PDB entry 9OLO | electron microscopy, 3.56 A resolution | chains A and F of the 14 polymer chains in the assembly

# Chain A (and F)
Protein: Vesicle-fusing ATPase
Source organism: Cricetulus griseus
Notes: EC 3.6.4.6; chain F of this document is another copy of the same molecule, construct and numbering; everything in this record applies to it too
UniProtKB: P18708 (NSF_CRIGR); numbering as in UniProt (aligned over 1-744)
Amino-acid sequence (747 residues; each row starts with the number of its first residue; numbers below 1 keep their minus sign (Gly-2 is residue -2)):
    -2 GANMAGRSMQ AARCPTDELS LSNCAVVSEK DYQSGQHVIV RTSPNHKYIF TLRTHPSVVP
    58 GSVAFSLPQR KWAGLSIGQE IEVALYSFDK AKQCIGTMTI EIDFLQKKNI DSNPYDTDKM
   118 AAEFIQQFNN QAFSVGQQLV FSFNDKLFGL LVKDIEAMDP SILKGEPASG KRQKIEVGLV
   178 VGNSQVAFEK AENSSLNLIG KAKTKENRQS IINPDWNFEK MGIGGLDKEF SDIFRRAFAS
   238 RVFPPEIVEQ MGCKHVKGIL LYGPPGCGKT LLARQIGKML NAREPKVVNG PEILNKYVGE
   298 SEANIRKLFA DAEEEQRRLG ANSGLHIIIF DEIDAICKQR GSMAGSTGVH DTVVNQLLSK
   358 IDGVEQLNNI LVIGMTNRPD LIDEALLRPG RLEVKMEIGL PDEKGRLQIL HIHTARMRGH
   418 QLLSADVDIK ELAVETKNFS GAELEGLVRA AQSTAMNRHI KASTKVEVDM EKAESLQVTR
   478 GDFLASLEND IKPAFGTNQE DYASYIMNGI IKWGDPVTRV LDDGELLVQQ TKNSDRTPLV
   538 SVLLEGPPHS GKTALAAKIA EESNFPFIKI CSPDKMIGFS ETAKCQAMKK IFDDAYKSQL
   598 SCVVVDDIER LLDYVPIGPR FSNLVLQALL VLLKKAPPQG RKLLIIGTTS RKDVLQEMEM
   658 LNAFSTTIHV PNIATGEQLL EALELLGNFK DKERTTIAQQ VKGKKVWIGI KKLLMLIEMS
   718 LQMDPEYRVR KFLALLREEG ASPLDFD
Disordered / not traced: -2 to 206, 741-744 (chain F: -2 to 206, 336-343, 460-467, 741-744)
Construct notes: expression tag (-2 to 0)
Swiss-Prot annotation at these positions:
  - binding site (ATP): Asn505 to Trp510, Pro545 to Leu552
  - binding site (Mg(2+)): Thr550
  - modified residue: Lys105 (N6-acetyllysine), Ser207 (Phosphoserine), Tyr259 (Phosphotyrosine), Ser569 (Phosphoserine)
Small-molecule neighbours:
  - ADP (adenosine-5'-diphosphate): Gly219, Ile220, Gly221, Gly222, Leu223, Pro262, Gly263, Cys264, Gly265, Lys266, Thr267, Leu268, Ile406, His410, Ala439
  - ATP (adenosine-5'-triphosphate): Tyr502, Met504, Asn505, Gly506, Ile507, Ile508, Trp510, Val514, Pro545, His546, Ser547, Gly548, Lys549, Thr550, Ala551, Leu552, Asp604, Ser647, Ile707, Lys708
From the paper describing this entry:
  - post-translational modification sites: Ser207 (citing earlier work)

# Interface between chain A and chain F
Contacting residue pairs (38):
  Asn292(A) - Thr344(F)  hydrogen bond
  Tyr294(A) - Thr344(F)
  Arg413(A) - Gln247(F)
  Arg413(A) - Met248(F)
  Arg413(A) - Gly249(F)
  His417(A) - Gln247(F)
  Leu419(A) - Met248(F)  hydrophobic
  Ser450(A) - Arg233(F)
  Met453(A) - Ala236(F)
  Met453(A) - Phe240(F)  hydrophobic
  Asn454(A) - Arg233(F)
  His456(A) - Phe240(F)
  Ile457(A) - Val239(F)  hydrophobic
  Ile457(A) - Phe240(F)  hydrophobic
  Leu473(A) - Met248(F)  hydrophobic
  Asn505(A) - Arg533(F)
  Ile574(A) - Lys586(F)
  Ile574(A) - Val628(F)  hydrophobic
  Ile574(A) - Leu629(F)  hydrophobic
  Ile574(A) - Lys632(F)
  Arg607(A) - Gln624(F)  hydrogen bond
  Arg607(A) - Leu627(F)
  Asp610(A) - Asn620(F)
  Asp610(A) - Gln624(F)
  Tyr611(A) - Gln624(F)
  Val612(A) - Asn620(F)
  Pro613(A) - Glu654(F)
  Ile614(A) - Phe618(F)  hydrophobic
  Arg617(A) - Pro616(F)  hydrogen bond (side chain-backbone)
  Arg617(A) - Phe618(F)
  Arg648(A) - Glu656(F)
  Leu683(A) - Arg533(F)
  Met712(A) - Ser662(F)
  Glu715(A) - Gln527(F)  hydrogen bond
  Glu715(A) - Ser531(F)  hydrogen bond
  Glu715(A) - Thr534(F)
  Gln719(A) - Gln526(F)  hydrogen bond
  Gln719(A) - Gln527(F)
Interface residues without a listed pair, chain A (36 interface residues in all): Glu289, Met414, Glu442, Gln449, His546, Pro570, Asp571, Phe576, Asn685, Met716, Met720
Interface residues without a listed pair, chain F (38 interface residues in all): Arg232, Phe235, Glu246, Cys250, Lys251, Asp348, Leu523, Arg617, Leu621, Leu623, Met655, Asn659, Thr663

# In short
36 residues of chain A and 38 residues of chain F are in contact, with 6 hydrogen bonds. Polar pairs include
Asn292(A)-Thr344(F), Arg607(A)-Gln624(F) and Arg617(A)-Pro616(F). Bound to chain A: ADP and ATP. UniProt lists
14 ATP-binding residues and Mg2+-binding residue Thr550(A) on chain A. From the paper: a modification site at
Ser207(A).
Both chains are Vesicle-fusing ATPase (Cricetulus griseus). Entry 9OLO (22bin20S complex (NSF-alphaSNAP-2:2
syntaxin-1a:SNAP-25), hydrolyzing, class 19) was determined by electron microscopy together with 9OJR, 9OJU,
9OJZ, 9OK3, 9OK5, 9OKC and 17 further entries from the same study.
